PDB entry 4L0T | X-ray diffraction, 2.10 A resolution | chains A and C

Chain A:
Molecule: Tankyrase-2
Organism: Homo sapiens
Notes: EC 2.4.2.30; fragment: C-terminal fragment
Reference sequence: Q9H2K2 (TNKS2_HUMAN); numbering as in UniProt (aligned over 946-1113)
Sequence (191 residues; numbered 923 to 1113; the number before each row is that of its first residue):
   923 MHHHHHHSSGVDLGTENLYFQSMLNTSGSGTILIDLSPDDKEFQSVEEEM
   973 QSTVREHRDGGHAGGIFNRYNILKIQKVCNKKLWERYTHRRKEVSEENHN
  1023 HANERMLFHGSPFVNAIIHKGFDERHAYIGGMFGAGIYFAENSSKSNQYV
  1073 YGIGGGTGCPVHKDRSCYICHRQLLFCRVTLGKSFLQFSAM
Not modelled in the structure: 923-951, 1113
Construct notes: expression tag (923-945)
Curated features (UniProtKB/Swiss-Prot):
  - binding site (Zn(2+)): C1081, H1084, C1089, C1092
  - mutagenesis: M1054 (M1054V: Loss of activity)
Metal / ion sites: Zn2+: C1081, H1084, C1089, C1092
Small-molecule neighbours: 2-(4-nitrophenyl)-4H-chromen-4-one (1V0): F1030, H1031, G1032, S1033, P1034, F1035, H1048, A1049, Y1050, Y1060, F1061, A1062, K1067, S1068, Y1071, I1075

Chain C:
Molecule: Tankyrase-2
Organism: Homo sapiens
Notes: EC 2.4.2.30; fragment: C-terminal fragment
Reference sequence: Q9H2K2 (TNKS2_HUMAN); residues 1114-1162 here = UniProt positions 1114-1162
Sequence (49 residues; numbered 1114 to 1162; the number before each row is that of its first residue):
  1114 KMAHSPPGHHSVTGRPSVNGLALAEYVIYRGEQAYPEYLITYQIMRPEG
Not modelled in the structure: 1114, 1162

Interface between chain A and chain C:
Residue-residue contacts - 151 pairs, chain A then chain C:
  L958(A) with Y1151(C), hydrophobic
  E964(A) with Y1151(C), hydrogen bond
  V968(A) with Y1151(C); I1153(C), hydrophobic
  M972(A) with Y1155(C), hydrophobic
  R977(A) with N1132(C); L1134(C); A1135(C)
  R980(A) with N1132(C)
  G986(A) with I1157(C)
  I988(A) with M1158(C); P1160(C)
  F989(A) with I1157(C), hydrophobic; M1158(C)
  N990(A) with P1160(C)
  R991(A) with I1157(C); M1158(C), hydrogen bond (backbone-backbone)
  Y992(A) with Y1155(C), hydrophobic; Q1156(C); M1158(C)
  N993(A) with Y1155(C); Q1156(C), hydrogen bond (backbone-backbone); M1158(C)
  I994(A) with T1154(C); Y1155(C), hydrophobic
  L995(A) with T1154(C), hydrogen bond (backbone-backbone); Q1156(C)
  K996(A) with L1152(C); I1153(C); T1154(C), hydrogen bond (backbone-backbone)
  I997(A) with L1152(C)
  Q998(A) with E1150(C); Y1151(C); L1152(C), hydrogen bond (backbone-backbone)
  K999(A) with E1150(C)
  V1000(A) with Y1148(C), hydrogen bond (backbone-side chain); P1149(C); E1150(C), hydrogen bond (backbone-backbone)
  C1001(A) with Y1148(C)
  N1002(A) with Y1148(C), hydrogen bond (backbone-side chain)
  L1005(A) with Y1148(C)
  W1006(A) with Y1148(C); E1150(C)
  R1008(A) with E1145(C)
  Y1009(A) with E1145(C); Q1146(C); A1147(C); Y1148(C), hydrophobic
  R1012(A) with H1123(C); R1143(C); E1145(C); Q1146(C), hydrogen bond
  V1016(A) with H1123(C)
  E1019(A) with H1123(C), salt bridge
  R1027(A) with Y1139(C), hydrogen bond
  L1029(A) with Y1139(C), hydrophobic
  V1036(A) with L1152(C), hydrophobic
  F1044(A) with G1144(C); A1147(C), hydrophobic
  E1046(A) with M1115(C)
  F1055(A) with V1125(C), hydrophobic; G1127(C); V1140(C), hydrophobic; Y1142(C), hydrogen bond (backbone-side chain)
  A1057(A) with M1115(C); A1116(C), hydrogen bond (backbone-backbone); Y1142(C)
  G1058(A) with V1140(C); I1141(C); Y1142(C)
  I1059(A) with M1115(C), hydrophobic; Y1139(C); V1140(C); I1141(C), hydrogen bond (backbone-backbone)
  Y1060(A) with Y1139(C); V1140(C), hydrophobic
  F1061(A) with E1138(C); Y1139(C), hydrogen bond (backbone-backbone); I1141(C), hydrophobic; A1147(C), hydrophobic
  E1063(A) with L1136(C); A1137(C), hydrogen bond (backbone-backbone); Y1139(C), hydrogen bond
  N1064(A) with A1135(C); L1136(C), hydrogen bond (side chain-backbone)
  K1067(A) with E1138(C)
  N1069(A) with Y1155(C), hydrogen bond; I1157(C)
  V1072(A) with Y1155(C)
  S1088(A) with I1157(C)
  C1089(A) with I1157(C)
  Y1090(A) with Q1156(C); I1157(C); M1158(C); R1159(C)
  I1091(A) with Q1156(C), hydrogen bond (backbone-side chain)
  C1092(A) with Q1156(C)
  H1093(A) with Y1155(C)
  R1094(A) with I1153(C); T1154(C); Y1155(C), hydrogen bond (backbone-backbone); I1157(C)
  Q1095(A) with L1152(C); I1153(C); T1154(C), hydrogen bond; Y1155(C)
  L1096(A) with Y1151(C); L1152(C); I1153(C), hydrogen bond (backbone-backbone); Y1155(C)
  L1097(A) with Y1151(C); L1152(C), hydrophobic
  F1098(A) with E1150(C), hydrogen bond (backbone-backbone); Y1151(C), hydrogen bond (backbone-backbone)
  C1099(A) with Y1148(C); P1149(C), hydrophobic
  R1100(A) with A1147(C); Y1148(C), hydrogen bond (backbone-backbone); E1150(C), salt bridge
  V1101(A) with I1141(C), hydrophobic; Q1146(C)
  T1102(A) with I1141(C); Q1146(C), hydrogen bond (backbone-backbone)
  L1103(A) with H1123(C); S1124(C), hydrogen bond (backbone-side chain); Y1139(C), hydrophobic
  G1104(A) with H1123(C)
  K1105(A) with G1121(C); H1122(C); H1123(C), hydrogen bond (backbone-backbone); S1124(C)
  S1106(A) with H1122(C); S1124(C), hydrogen bond; V1125(C); T1126(C), hydrogen bond
  F1107(A) with P1119(C), hydrophobic; H1122(C); S1124(C), hydrogen bond (backbone-backbone); V1125(C); T1126(C), hydrogen bond (backbone-backbone)
  L1108(A) with T1126(C); R1128(C)
  Q1109(A) with T1126(C), hydrogen bond (backbone-backbone); G1127(C); R1128(C), hydrogen bond (backbone-backbone)
  F1110(A) with R1128(C)
  S1111(A) with R1128(C), hydrogen bond (backbone-backbone); P1129(C); S1130(C), hydrogen bond (backbone-backbone)
  A1112(A) with S1130(C); V1131(C), hydrophobic
Interface residues without a listed pair, chain A (81 interface residues in all): L955, T975, E978, G987, M1028, F1030, I1039, I1040, D1045, A1049, A1062

In short:
81 residues of chain A and 42 residues of chain C are in contact, with 37 hydrogen bonds and 2 salt bridges.
Among the polar pairs are E1019(A)-H1123(C), R1100(A)-E1150(C) and E964(A)-Y1151(C). Ligands of chain A:
2-(4-nitrophenyl)-4H-chromen-4-one.
Here chain A is Tankyrase-2 and chain C is Tankyrase-2, both from Homo sapiens. Entry 4L0T (Tankyrase 2 in
complex with 4'-nitro flavone) was determined by X-ray diffraction together with 4KZL, 4KZQ, 4KZU, 4L09, 4L0B,
4L0I and 10 further entries from the same study.
